PDB entry 6MRK | X-ray diffraction, 2.80 A resolution | chains A and U

Chain A:
Protein: Nuclear RNA export factor 2
From: Drosophila melanogaster
UniProt: Q9VV73 (NXF2_DROME); numbering as in UniProt (aligned over 573-777)
Amino-acid sequence (206 residues; numbered 572 to 777; the number before each row is that of its first residue):
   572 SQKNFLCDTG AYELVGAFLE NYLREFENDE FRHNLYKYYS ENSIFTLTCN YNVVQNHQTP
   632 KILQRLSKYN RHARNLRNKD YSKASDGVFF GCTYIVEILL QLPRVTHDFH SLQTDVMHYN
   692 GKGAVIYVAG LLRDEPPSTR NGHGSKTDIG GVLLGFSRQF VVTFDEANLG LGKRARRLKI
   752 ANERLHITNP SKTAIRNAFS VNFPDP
Unresolved in the structure: 572, 626-628, 709-719, 770-777
Construct notes: expression tag (572)
Swiss-Prot annotation at these positions:
  - mutagenesis: Ile751 to Glu754 (Retains localization to the nucleus and interaction with Panx but reduces interaction with Nxt1. Increases transposon expression after loss of gene), Glu754 to Leu756 (Retains localization to the nucleus and interaction with Panx but reduces interaction with Nxt1. Increases transposon expression after loss of gene), Arg755 to Ile758 (Retains localization to the nucleus and interaction with Panx. Increases transposon expression after loss of gene), Arg755 (R755G: Retains localization to the nucleus and interaction with Panx. Reduces transposon expression after loss of gene)
What the authors report for this chain:
  - contacts within the chain: Tyr690-Arg747 (hydrogen bond)

Chain U:
Protein: NTF2-related export protein
From: Drosophila melanogaster
UniProt: Q9V3H8 (NXT1_DROME); numbering as in UniProt (aligned over 1-133)
Amino-acid sequence (133 residues; row label = number of the first residue in the row):
     1 MDSDLKAKVE SCARTADTFT RLYYASVDNR RQQIGRLYLD NATLSWNGNG AIGRQMIESY
    61 FQELPSSNHQ LNTLDAQPIV DQAVSNQLAY LIMASGSVKF ADQQLRKFQQ TFIVTAENDK
   121 WKVVSDCYRM QEV
Unresolved in the structure: 133

How chain A and chain U interact:
Pairs across the interface (91):
  Lys574(A) - Asn47(U)
  Lys574(A) - Gly48(U)
  Lys574(A) - Asn49(U)
  Lys574(A) - Arg129(U)  hydrogen bond (backbone-side chain)
  Asn575(A) - Gly48(U)
  Phe576(A) - Thr43(U)
  Phe576(A) - Ser45(U)
  Phe576(A) - Gly48(U)
  Phe576(A) - Gly50(U)
  Asn613(A) - Val80(U)
  Ile615(A) - Gln77(U)
  Ile615(A) - Pro78(U)
  Thr617(A) - Asp75(U)  hydrogen bond
  Thr617(A) - Gln77(U)  hydrogen bond
  Thr619(A) - Thr73(U)
  Thr619(A) - Asp75(U)
  Thr619(A) - Met93(U)
  Asn621(A) - Asn72(U)  hydrogen bond
  Asn621(A) - Thr73(U)
  Asn621(A) - Ser95(U)  hydrogen bond
  Asn621(A) - Gly96(U)
  Arg645(A) - Val9(U)
  Arg645(A) - Asp75(U)  salt bridge
  Arg645(A) - Ala76(U)  hydrogen bond (side chain-backbone)
  Asn646(A) - Asn72(U)  hydrogen bond (side chain-backbone)
  Asn646(A) - Thr73(U)
  Asn646(A) - Leu74(U)  hydrogen bond (side chain-backbone)
  Leu647(A) - Ala13(U)  hydrophobic
  Leu647(A) - Leu74(U)  hydrogen bond (backbone-backbone)
  Leu647(A) - Ala76(U)
  Arg648(A) - Leu71(U)
  Arg648(A) - Asn72(U)
  Arg648(A) - Leu74(U)
  Tyr652(A) - Glu10(U)
  Tyr652(A) - Arg14(U)
  Tyr652(A) - Asp17(U)  hydrogen bond
  Ser653(A) - Glu10(U)
  Ala655(A) - Val9(U)
  Ala655(A) - Glu10(U)
  Ala655(A) - Ala13(U)  hydrophobic
  Ser656(A) - Lys6(U)
  Val659(A) - Met1(U)
  Phe661(A) - Leu5(U)  hydrophobic
  Gln684(A) - Arg129(U)  hydrogen bond
  Thr685(A) - Arg129(U)  hydrogen bond (backbone-side chain)
  Asp686(A) - Ser45(U)  hydrogen bond
  Asp686(A) - Gly48(U)
  Asp686(A) - Cys127(U)
  Asp686(A) - Arg129(U)  salt bridge
  Met688(A) - Thr43(U)
  Met688(A) - Ser45(U)
  Met688(A) - Ser125(U)
  Met688(A) - Asp126(U)
  Met688(A) - Cys127(U)  hydrophobic
  His689(A) - Ile113(U)
  His689(A) - Val124(U)
  His689(A) - Ser125(U)  hydrogen bond
  Lys693(A) - Val84(U)
  Val696(A) - Ile113(U)  hydrophobic
  Tyr698(A) - Leu91(U)
  Tyr698(A) - Thr111(U)
  Tyr698(A) - Ile113(U)
  Tyr698(A) - Cys127(U)  hydrophobic
  Ser728(A) - Gln109(U)
  Gln730(A) - Met93(U)
  Gln730(A) - Thr111(U)  hydrogen bond
  Val732(A) - Ala83(U)  hydrophobic
  Val732(A) - Leu91(U)  hydrophobic
  Thr734(A) - Gln82(U)
  Thr734(A) - Ala83(U)
  Ala752(A) - Val80(U)
  Asn753(A) - Gln77(U)
  Asn753(A) - Pro78(U)
  Asn753(A) - Ile79(U)
  Asn753(A) - Val80(U)
  Asn753(A) - Leu91(U)
  Glu754(A) - Gln77(U)  hydrogen bond (backbone-side chain)
  Arg755(A) - Asp75(U)  salt bridge
  Arg755(A) - Gln77(U)
  Arg755(A) - Leu91(U)  hydrogen bond (side chain-backbone)
  Arg755(A) - Met93(U)
  His757(A) - Met93(U)
  His757(A) - Ser95(U)
  Thr759(A) - Gln131(U)
  Asn760(A) - Lys107(U)
  Asn760(A) - Gln131(U)  hydrogen bond (backbone-side chain)
  Pro761(A) - Gln131(U)
  Pro761(A) - Glu132(U)
  Ser762(A) - Gln131(U)
  Ser762(A) - Glu132(U)
  Lys763(A) - Glu132(U)  hydrogen bond (backbone-side chain)
Interface residues without a listed pair, chain A (45 interface residues in all): Phe616, Cys620, Asn623, Ala700, Gly726
Interface residues without a listed pair, chain U (44 interface residues in all): Ile52, Ile92

Summary:
Chain A and chain U form an interface of 45 and 44 residues respectively; the contacts include 19 hydrogen
bonds and 3 salt bridges. Among the polar pairs are Arg645(A)-Asp75(U), Asp686(A)-Arg129(U) and
Arg755(A)-Asp75(U). UniProt lists 8 mutagenesis sites on chain A. From the paper: contacts within the chain
involving Tyr690(A) and Arg747(A).
Chain A is Nuclear RNA export factor 2 and chain U is NTF2-related export protein, both from Drosophila
melanogaster; the structure, Crystal structure of dmNxf2 NTF2-like domain in complex with Nxt1/p15, was
determined by X-ray diffraction (same publication as 6OPF).
